Entry 1H15 (X-ray diffraction, 3.10 A resolution); this record covers chains B and C of the 3 polymer chains in the assembly.

== Chain B ==
Molecule: HLA class II histocompatibility antigen, dr beta 1 chain
From: Homo sapiens
Notes: fragment: beta chain, residues 30-219
UniProtKB: Q30126 (Q30126); residues 1-190 here correspond to UniProt positions 30-219 (UniProt number = residue number + 29)
Sequence (190 residues; row label = number of the first residue in the row):
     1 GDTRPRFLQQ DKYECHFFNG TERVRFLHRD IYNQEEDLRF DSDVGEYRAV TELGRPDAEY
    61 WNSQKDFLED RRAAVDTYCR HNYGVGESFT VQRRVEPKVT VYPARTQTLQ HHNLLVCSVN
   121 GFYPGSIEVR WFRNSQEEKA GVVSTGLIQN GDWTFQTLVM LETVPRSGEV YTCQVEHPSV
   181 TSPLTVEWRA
Disordered / not traced: 1
Disulfide bonds: Cys15-Cys79, Cys117-Cys173

== Chain C ==
Molecule: DNA polymerase
Notes: EC 2.7.7.7
UniProtKB: P03198 (DPOL_EBV); residues 628-641 here = UniProt positions 628-641
Sequence (14 residues; numbered 628 to 641; the number before each row is that of its first residue):
   628 GGVYHFVKKH VHES

== How chain B and chain C interact ==
Residue-residue contacts - 23 pairs, chain B then chain C:
  Asp11(B) - Lys636(C)  salt bridge
  Tyr13(B) - Val634(C)  hydrophobic
  Tyr13(B) - Lys636(C)
  Asp30(B) - Lys636(C)  salt bridge
  Pro56(B) - Ser641(C)
  Asp57(B) - His639(C)
  Tyr60(B) - His639(C)
  Trp61(B) - His637(C)
  Arg71(B) - Val634(C)
  Arg71(B) - Lys635(C)
  Thr77(B) - His632(C)  hydrogen bond (backbone-side chain)
  Tyr78(B) - His632(C)
  Tyr78(B) - Phe633(C)  hydrophobic
  Tyr78(B) - Val634(C)
  His81(B) - Val630(C)  hydrogen bond (side chain-backbone)
  His81(B) - His632(C)  hydrogen bond
  Asn82(B) - Tyr631(C)
  Asn82(B) - His632(C)  hydrogen bond (side chain-backbone)
  Val85(B) - Gly628(C)
  Val85(B) - Gly629(C)
  Val85(B) - Val630(C)
  Ser88(B) - Gly628(C)
  Phe89(B) - Tyr631(C)
Also at the interface, not in a pair above, chain B (20 interface residues in all): Gln9, Phe26, His28, Gly84, Gly86

== Overview ==
20 residues of chain B and 12 residues of chain C are in contact; the contacts include 4 hydrogen bonds and 2
salt bridges. Polar contacts include Asp11(B)-Lys636(C), Asp30(B)-Lys636(C) and Thr77(B)-His632(C).
Here chain B is HLA class II histocompatibility antigen, dr beta 1 chain (Homo sapiens) and chain C is DNA
polymerase. Entry 1H15 (X-ray crystal structure of HLA-DRA1*0101/DRB5*0101 complexed with a peptide from
Epstein Barr Virus DNA polymerase) was determined by X-ray diffraction.
